Entry 6A9C (X-ray diffraction, 1.98 A resolution); this record covers chains B and A of the 3 polymer chains in the assembly.

[Chain B (and A)]
Molecule: Unconventional myosin IB
From: Entamoeba histolytica
Notes: fragment: SH3 domain; chain A of this document is another copy of the same molecule, construct and numbering; everything in this record applies to it too
Reference sequence: C4LUC7 (C4LUC7_ENTHI); residues 1-56 here correspond to UniProt positions 994-1049 (UniProt number = residue number + 993)
Amino-acid sequence (66 residues; row label = number of the first residue in the row; numbers below 1 keep their minus sign (Met-1 is residue -1)):
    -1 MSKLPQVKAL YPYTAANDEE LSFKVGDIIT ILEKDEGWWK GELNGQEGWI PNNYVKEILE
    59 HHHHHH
Sequence notes: expression tag (-1 to 0, 57-64)

[Chain B / chain A interface]
Residue-residue contacts (30):
  Met-1(B) - Asp16(A)  hydrogen bond (backbone-backbone)
  Met-1(B) - Glu18(A)  hydrogen bond (backbone-backbone)
  Met-1(B) - Leu19(A)  hydrophobic
  Met-1(B) - Gln44(A)
  Met-1(B) - Glu45(A)
  Ser0(B) - Gly43(A)
  Ser0(B) - Gln44(A)
  Ser0(B) - Glu45(A)  hydrogen bond (backbone-backbone)
  Lys1(B) - Asn42(A)
  Lys1(B) - Gly43(A)
  Lys1(B) - Gln44(A)
  Leu2(B) - Gly43(A)  hydrogen bond (backbone-backbone)
  Leu2(B) - Glu45(A)
  Gln4(B) - Gly43(A)
  Asp16(B) - Met-1(A)
  Glu18(B) - Met-1(A)  hydrogen bond (backbone-backbone)
  Thr28(B) - Glu40(A)
  Glu40(B) - Leu2(A)
  Glu40(B) - Thr28(A)
  Glu40(B) - Glu40(A)
  Gly43(B) - Ser0(A)
  Gly43(B) - Lys1(A)  hydrogen bond (backbone-side chain)
  Gly43(B) - Leu2(A)  hydrogen bond (backbone-backbone)
  Gly43(B) - Gln4(A)
  Gln44(B) - Met-1(A)
  Gln44(B) - Ser0(A)
  Gln44(B) - Lys1(A)
  Glu45(B) - Met-1(A)  hydrogen bond (backbone-backbone)
  Glu45(B) - Ser0(A)  hydrogen bond (backbone-backbone)
  Glu45(B) - Leu2(A)
Interface residues without a listed pair, chain B (16 interface residues in all): Leu19, Leu30, Asn42, Gly46
Interface residues without a listed pair, chain A (15 interface residues in all): Leu30

[In short]
The interface between chain B and chain A involves 16 residues on one side and 15 on the other; the contacts
include 9 hydrogen bonds. Polar contacts include Gly43(B)-Lys1(A), Met-1(B)-Asp16(A) and Met-1(B)-Glu18(A).
Both chains are Unconventional myosin IB (Entamoeba histolytica). Entry 6A9C (Crystal Structure c-terminal SH3
domain of Myosin IB from Entamoeba histolytica bound to EhFP10(GEF) peptide) was determined by X-ray
diffraction.
